5DHA - chains A and B of the 4 polymer chains in the assembly; structure by X-ray diffraction, 2.95 A resolution.

== Chain A ==
Protein: GTP-binding nuclear protein Ran
From: Homo sapiens
UniProtKB: P62826 (RAN_HUMAN); residues 1-216 here = UniProt positions 1-216
Sequence (237 residues; numbered -20 to 216; the number before each row is that of its first residue; numbers below 1 keep their minus sign (Met-20 is residue -20)):
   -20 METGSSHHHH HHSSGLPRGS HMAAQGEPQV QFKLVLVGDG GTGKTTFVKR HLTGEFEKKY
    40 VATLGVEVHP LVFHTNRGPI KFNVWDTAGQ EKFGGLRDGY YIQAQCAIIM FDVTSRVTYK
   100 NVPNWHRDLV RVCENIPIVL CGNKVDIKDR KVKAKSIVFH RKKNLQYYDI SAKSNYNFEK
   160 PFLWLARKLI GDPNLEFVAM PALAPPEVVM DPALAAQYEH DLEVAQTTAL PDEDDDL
Unresolved in the structure: -20 to 8, 188-189
Construct notes: initiating methionine (-20); expression tag (-19 to 0)
Ion coordination: Mg2+: Thr24, Thr42 (together with GMP-PNP)
Small-molecule neighbours: GMP-PNP (GNP; phosphoaminophosphonic acid-guanylate ester): Gly17, Asp18, Gly19, Gly20, Thr21, Gly22, Lys23, Thr24, Thr25, Phe35, Glu36, Lys37, Lys38, Tyr39, Val40, Ala41, Thr42, Thr66, Ala67, Gly68, Gln69, Asn122, Lys123, Asp125, Ile126, Ser150, Ala151, Lys152
Curated features (UniProtKB/Swiss-Prot):
  - region: Lys37 to Val45 (Switch-I), Gly68 to Gln84 (Switch-II), Asp211 to Leu216 (Interaction with RANBP1)
  - binding site (GTP): Asp18 to Thr25, Glu36 to Thr42, Gly68, Asn122 to Asp125, Ser150 to Lys152
  - site: Gln69 (Essential for GTP hydrolysis)
  - modified residue: Ala2 (N-acetylalanine), Thr24 (Phosphothreonine), Lys37 (N6-acetyllysine), Lys60 (N6-acetyllysine), Lys71 (N6-acetyllysine), Lys99 (N6-acetyllysine), Lys134 (N6-acetyllysine), Lys159 (N6-acetyllysine)
  - cross-link (Glycyl lysine isopeptide (Lys-Gly)): Lys71 (interchain with G-Cter in SUMO2), Lys152 (interchain with G-Cter in SUMO2)
  - mutagenesis: Gly19 (G19V: Blocks DNA replication; when associated with L-69), Thr24 (T24L: Has low binding affinity for GTP and GDP. Almost completely abolishes interaction with BIRC5; T24N: Has low binding affinity for GTP and GDP. Decreases nuclear import of proteins and RNA ...), Thr25 (T25A: Minor effect on the interaction with the alpha phosphate group of bound GTP), Lys37 (K37Q: Mimics acetylation; enhances the nuclear export of RELA/p65; K37R: Decreased acetylation), Tyr39 (Y39A: Abolishes steric hindrance that traps the essential Q-69 in an unreactive position, and causes slow GTP hydrolysis in wild-type ...), Gln69 (Q69L: Strongly decreased GTPase activity. Probably locked in the GTP-bound form. Loss of interaction with NUTF2. Decreases nuclear location and leads to cytoplasmic location during interphase ...), Glu70 (E70A: Strongly decreases the relase of bound GDP), Arg76 (R76E: Probable loss of interaction with NUTF2. Loss of transport to the nucleus), Lys134 (K134Q: Loss of normal mitotic chromosome segregation and defective mitotic spindle orientation; K134R: Loss of normal mitotic chromosome segregation and formation of sister chromatid bridges), Asp211 to Leu216 (No effect on GTPase activity. Abolishes interaction with RANBP1)

== Chain B ==
Protein: Ran-specific GTPase-activating protein 1
From: Saccharomyces cerevisiae
Notes: fragment: RanDB1
UniProtKB: P41920 (YRB1_YEAST); numbering as in UniProt (aligned over 62-201)
Sequence (143 residues; row label = number of the first residue in the row):
    59 GGSDIHFEPV VHLEKVDVKT MEEDEEVLYK VRAKLFRFDA DAKEWKERGT GDCKFLKNKK
   119 TNKVRILMRR DKTLKICANH IIAPEYTLKP NVGSDRSWVY ACTADIAEGE AEAFTFAIRF
   179 GSKENADKFK EEFEKAQEIN KKA
Unresolved in the structure: 59-64, 69-77, 201
Construct notes: expression tag (59-61)

== Interface between chain A and chain B ==
Residue-residue contacts (90):
  Arg29(A) - Glu105(B)  salt bridge
  His30(A) - Lys133(B)
  Thr32(A) - Glu105(B)
  Thr32(A) - Arg106(B)
  Thr32(A) - Arg128(B)  hydrogen bond (backbone-side chain)
  Gly33(A) - Glu105(B)
  Gly33(A) - Arg106(B)
  Gly33(A) - Arg128(B)
  Glu34(A) - Lys104(B)  salt bridge
  Glu34(A) - Glu105(B)  hydrogen bond (backbone-backbone)
  Leu50(A) - Lys133(B)
  Val51(A) - Lys133(B)  hydrogen bond (backbone-side chain)
  Phe52(A) - Lys133(B)
  Phe157(A) - Asp129(B)
  Phe157(A) - Lys130(B)
  Phe157(A) - Thr131(B)
  Glu158(A) - Lys130(B)
  Ala178(A) - Thr78(B)
  Ala178(A) - Arg127(B)
  Ala178(A) - Leu132(B)
  Met179(A) - Arg127(B)  hydrogen bond (backbone-side chain)
  Met179(A) - Leu132(B)
  Met179(A) - Lys133(B)
  Met179(A) - Ile134(B)
  Pro180(A) - Thr78(B)
  Pro180(A) - Met79(B)  hydrophobic
  Pro180(A) - Ile134(B)
  Ala181(A) - Met79(B)
  Ala181(A) - Arg123(B)  hydrogen bond (backbone-side chain)
  Ala181(A) - Leu125(B)  hydrophobic
  Ala181(A) - Ile134(B)  hydrophobic
  Ala181(A) - Asn137(B)
  Leu182(A) - Met79(B)  hydrophobic
  Leu182(A) - Arg123(B)  hydrogen bond (backbone-side chain)
  Leu182(A) - Asn137(B)  hydrogen bond (backbone-side chain)
  Leu182(A) - Ile164(B)
  Ala183(A) - Arg123(B)
  Ala183(A) - Ile164(B)
  Pro184(A) - Arg123(B)
  Pro184(A) - Asn137(B)
  Pro184(A) - His138(B)
  Pro184(A) - Ile139(B)  hydrophobic
  Pro184(A) - Ile164(B)  hydrophobic
  Pro185(A) - Ile139(B)
  Pro185(A) - Ile164(B)
  Glu186(A) - Lys121(B)
  Glu186(A) - Asn198(B)
  Val187(A) - Glu143(B)
  Tyr197(A) - Thr161(B)
  Tyr197(A) - Ala171(B)
  Leu201(A) - Ala159(B)
  Val203(A) - Phe96(B)  hydrophobic
  Val203(A) - Lys101(B)
  Ala204(A) - Phe96(B)  hydrophobic
  Ala204(A) - Trp103(B)  hydrogen bond (backbone-side chain)
  Ala204(A) - Asn149(B)
  Ala204(A) - Thr173(B)
  Gln205(A) - Lys147(B)
  Gln205(A) - Pro148(B)  hydrogen bond (side chain-backbone)
  Gln205(A) - Asn149(B)  hydrogen bond (backbone-side chain)
  Gln205(A) - Val150(B)  hydrogen bond (backbone-backbone)
  Thr206(A) - Val150(B)
  Thr207(A) - Phe96(B)
  Thr207(A) - Trp103(B)  hydrogen bond (backbone-side chain)
  Thr207(A) - Asn149(B)  hydrogen bond (backbone-side chain)
  Ala208(A) - Trp103(B)
  Ala208(A) - Asn149(B)
  Ala208(A) - Val150(B)
  Leu209(A) - Trp103(B)
  Leu209(A) - Asn149(B)  hydrogen bond (backbone-side chain)
  Leu209(A) - Ser155(B)
  Leu209(A) - Ala175(B)  hydrophobic
  Leu209(A) - Arg177(B)
  Pro210(A) - Phe94(B)  hydrophobic
  Pro210(A) - Trp103(B)
  Pro210(A) - Arg177(B)  hydrogen bond (backbone-side chain)
  Asp211(A) - Arg177(B)  hydrogen bond (backbone-side chain)
  Glu212(A) - Gly151(B)
  Glu212(A) - Ser152(B)
  Glu212(A) - Arg154(B)  salt bridge
  Glu212(A) - Arg177(B)  salt bridge
  Asp214(A) - Arg154(B)  hydrogen bond (backbone-side chain)
  Asp215(A) - Arg154(B)
  Asp215(A) - Gly179(B)
  Leu216(A) - Ala91(B)
  Leu216(A) - Lys92(B)
  Leu216(A) - Thr108(B)
  Leu216(A) - Arg177(B)  hydrogen bond (backbone-side chain)
  Leu216(A) - Phe178(B)
  Leu216(A) - Gly179(B)
Interface residues without a listed pair, chain A (41 interface residues in all): Leu31, Phe35, Phe176, Val177, Asp200, Asp213
Interface residues without a listed pair, chain B (51 interface residues in all): Arg90, Tyr158, Ala162, Ala165, Glu166, Ala169

== In short ==
The interface between chain A and chain B involves 41 residues on one side and 51 on the other, with 18
hydrogen bonds and 4 salt bridges. Polar pairs include Arg29(A)-Glu105(B), Glu34(A)-Lys104(B) and
Glu212(A)-Arg154(B). Bound to chain A: GMP-PNP.
Chain A is GTP-binding nuclear protein Ran (Homo sapiens) and chain B is Ran-specific GTPase-activating
protein 1 (Saccharomyces cerevisiae); the structure, Crystal Structure of CPEB4 NES Reverse Mutant Peptide in
complex with CRM1-Ran-RanBP1, was determined by X-ray diffraction together with 5DH9, 5DHF, 5DI9 and 5DIF from
the same study.
